4C3P - chains B and E of the 4 polymer chains in the assembly; structure by X-ray diffraction, 2.69 A resolution.

== Chain B (and E) ==
Molecule: Targeting protein for XKLP2
Organism: Homo sapiens
Notes: fragment: aurora a kinase binding domain, residues 1-43; chain E of this document is another copy of the same molecule, construct and numbering; everything in this record applies to it too
UniProt: Q9ULW0 (TPX2_HUMAN); residues 1-43 here = UniProt positions 1-43
Chain sequence (43 residues; each row starts with the number of its first residue):
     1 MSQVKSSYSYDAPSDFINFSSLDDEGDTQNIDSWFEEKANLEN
Not modelled in the structure: 1-5, 23-43 (chain E: 1-3, 21-43)

== Chain B / chain E interface ==
Contacting residue pairs - 5 pairs, chain B then chain E:
  Ser-6(B) with Asp-11(E), hydrogen bond (backbone-side chain)
  Ser-7(B) with Asp-11(E), hydrogen bond (backbone-side chain)
  Ser-9(B) with Ser-9(E)
  Asp-11(B) with Ser-6(E), hydrogen bond; Ser-7(E), hydrogen bond
Other interface residues (no listed pair), chain E (5 interface residues in all): Val-4

== Overview ==
The interface between chain B and chain E involves 4 residues on one side and 5 on the other; the contacts
include 4 hydrogen bonds. Among the polar pairs are Ser-6(B)/Asp-11(E) and Ser-7(B)/Asp-11(E).
Chain B and chain E are both Targeting protein for XKLP2 (Homo sapiens); the structure, Structure of
dephosphorylated Aurora A (122-403) bound to TPX2 and AMPPCP, was determined by X-ray diffraction (same
publication as 4C3R).
